Entry 4JR2 (X-ray diffraction, 1.65 A resolution); this record covers chains A and B of the 4 polymer chains in the assembly.

[Chain A (and B)]
Molecule: Procaspase-7
Source organism: Homo sapiens
Notes: EC 3.4.22.60; fragment: protease domain; chain B of this document is another copy of the same molecule, construct and numbering; everything in this record applies to it too
Reference sequence: P55210 (CASP7_HUMAN); residues 57-303 here = UniProt positions 57-303
Sequence (250 residues; numbered 54 to 303; the number before each row is that of its first residue):
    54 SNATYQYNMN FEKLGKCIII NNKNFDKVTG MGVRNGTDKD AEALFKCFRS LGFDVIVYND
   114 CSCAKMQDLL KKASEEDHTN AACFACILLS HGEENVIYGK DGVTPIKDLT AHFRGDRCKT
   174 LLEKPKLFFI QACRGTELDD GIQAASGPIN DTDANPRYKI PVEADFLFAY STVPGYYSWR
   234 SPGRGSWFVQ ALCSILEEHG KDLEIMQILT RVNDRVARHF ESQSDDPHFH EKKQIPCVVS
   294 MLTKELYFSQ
Unresolved in the structure: 54-55, 189-211, 303 (chain B: 54-55, 198-211, 303)
Construct notes: expression tag (54-56); engineered mutation A198 (Asp in P55210)
UniProt features mapped onto this chain:
  - region: K76 to R87 (Loop L1), R187 to Q196 (Loop L2), V226 to G238 (Loop L3), E274 to I288 (Loop L4)
  - active site: H144, C186
  - site (Involved in allosteric regulation): R187, Y223
  - modified residue: T173 (Phosphothreonine), R233 (Microbial infection: ADP-riboxanated arginine), S239 (Phosphoserine)
  - mutagenesis: T173 (T173A: Abolished phosphorylation by PAK2; when associated with A-30 and A-239), C186 (C186A: Abolished thiol protease activity), R187 (R187K: Does not significantly affect thiol protease catalytic efficiency; R187M/A/G: Reduced thiol protease catalytic efficiency; R187W/N: Strongly reduced thiol protease catalytic efficiency), D192 (D192A: Strongly reduced thiol protease activity), I195 to D206 (In mutant II; prevents cleavage of loop L2 region; retains significant thiol protease activity), I195 to G200 (In mutant III; prevents cleavage of loop L2 region; abolished thiol protease activity), D206 (D206A: Reduced cleavage and activation by initiator caspases. Abolished cleavage and activation by initiator caspases; when associated with A-198), Y223 (Y223A/F/W/D/E: Does not significantly affect thiol protease catalytic efficiency), Y229 (Y229W: Strongly reduced thiol protease catalytic efficiency), Y230 to S234 (In esCasp-7 V3 mutant; promotes specificity toward alternate peptides with VEID, YVAD, WEHD, LETD or LEHD sequence; when associated with C-276. In esCasp-7 V4 mutant ...), W232 to S234 (In dsCasp-7 mutant; unable to cleave DEVD and VEID peptides; when associated with F-276), R233 (R233A: Abolished ADP-riboxanation by C.violaceum CopC), 3 further mutagenesis entries in UniProt
Disulfide bonds: C100-C246

[Interface between chain A and chain B]
Contacting residue pairs (73; chain A residue first):
  Y58(A) with R264(B)
  L175(A) with I195(B), hydrophobic; Q196(B)
  E176(A) with A197(B); R271(B), salt bridge
  K212(A) with I195(B); Q196(B); A197(B); A270(B); K286(B), hydrogen bond (backbone-side chain)
  I213(A) with G194(B); I195(B), hydrogen bond (backbone-backbone); A197(B), hydrophobic; R271(B)
  P214(A) with D192(B); A270(B); Q287(B); I288(B), hydrophobic
  V215(A) with D192(B), hydrogen bond (backbone-side chain); G194(B); I195(B), hydrophobic
  E216(A) with D192(B); Y229(B), hydrogen bond; I288(B)
  A217(A) with I288(B), hydrophobic
  V226(A) with E216(B); M294(B), hydrophobic
  Y229(A) with V215(B); E216(B), hydrogen bond
  M259(A) with M259(B), hydrophobic
  Q260(A) with E298(B), hydrogen bond
  T263(A) with L295(B); T296(B); K297(B)
  R264(A) with Y58(B), hydrogen bond
  N266(A) with S293(B); M294(B); L295(B), hydrogen bond (side chain-backbone)
  D267(A) with T296(B); K297(B)
  A270(A) with P214(B)
  R271(A) with E176(B), salt bridge
  K286(A) with K212(B); P214(B)
  Q287(A) with P214(B)
  I288(A) with P214(B), hydrophobic; A217(B), hydrophobic; M294(B)
  P289(A) with M294(B)
  C290(A) with V292(B), hydrophobic; S293(B); M294(B), hydrophobic
  V291(A) with V291(B); V292(B); S293(B), hydrogen bond (backbone-backbone)
  V292(A) with C290(B), hydrophobic; V291(B)
  S293(A) with N266(B); C290(B); V291(B), hydrogen bond (backbone-backbone)
  M294(A) with V226(B), hydrophobic; N266(B); I288(B); P289(B); C290(B), hydrophobic
  L295(A) with T263(B); N266(B), hydrogen bond (backbone-side chain)
  T296(A) with T263(B); D267(B); I288(B)
  K297(A) with T263(B); D267(B)
  E298(A) with Q260(B), hydrogen bond
Also at the interface, not in a pair above, chain A (35 interface residues in all): R167, G168, D169
Also at the interface, not in a pair above, chain B (37 interface residues in all): R167, I213

[Summary]
Chain A and chain B form an interface of 35 and 37 residues respectively, with 12 hydrogen bonds and 2 salt
bridges. Polar pairs include E176(A)-R271(B), K212(A)-K286(B) and V215(A)-D192(B). UniProt lists active-site
residues H144(A) and C186(A) and 25 mutagenesis sites on chain A.
Both chains are Procaspase-7 (Homo sapiens). Entry 4JR2 (Human procaspase-7/caspase-7 heterodimer bound to
Ac-DEVD-CMK) was determined by X-ray diffraction, deposited together with 4JQY, 4JQZ, 4JR0 and 4JR1.
